8OXX - chains A and B of the 3 polymer chains in the assembly; structure by X-ray diffraction, 2.50 A resolution.

Chain A:
Protein: Protein-glutamine gamma-glutamyltransferase E 27 kDa non-catalytic chain
From: Homo sapiens
UniProtKB: Q08188 (TGM3_HUMAN); residue numbers follow UniProt; this construct covers 2-461
Amino-acid sequence (460 residues; row label = number of the first residue in the row):
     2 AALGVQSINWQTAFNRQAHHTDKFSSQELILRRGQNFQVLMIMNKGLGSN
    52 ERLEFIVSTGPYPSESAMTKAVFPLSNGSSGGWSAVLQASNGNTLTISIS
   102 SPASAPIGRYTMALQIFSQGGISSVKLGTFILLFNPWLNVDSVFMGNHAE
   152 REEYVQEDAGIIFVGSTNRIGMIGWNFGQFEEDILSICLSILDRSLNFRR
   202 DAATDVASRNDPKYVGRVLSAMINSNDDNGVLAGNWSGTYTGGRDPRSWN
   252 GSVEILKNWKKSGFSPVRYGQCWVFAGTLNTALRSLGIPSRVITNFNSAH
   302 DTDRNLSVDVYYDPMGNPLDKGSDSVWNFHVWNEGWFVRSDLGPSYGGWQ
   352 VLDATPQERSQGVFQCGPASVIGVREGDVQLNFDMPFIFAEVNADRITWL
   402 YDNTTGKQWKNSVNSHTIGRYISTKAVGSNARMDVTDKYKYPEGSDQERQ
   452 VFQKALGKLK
Covalently attached groups: 5-oxo-L-norleucine (ONL) linked to Cys273
Metal / ion sites: Ca2+ site 1: Ala222, Asn225, Asn227, Asp229; Ca2+ site 2: Asp302, Asp304, Asn306, Ser308, Asp310, Asp325; Ca2+ site 3: Asn394, Ser416, Glu444, Glu449
Small-molecule neighbours: D-proline / D-valine / methyl L-leucinate / 5-oxo-L-norleucine / benzyl hydrogen carbonate: Val165, Trp237, Arg248, Gln272, Trp274, Asn298, Val327, Trp328, Asn329, Phe330, His331, Val332
Curated features (UniProtKB/Swiss-Prot):
  - active site: Cys273, His331, Asp354
  - binding site (Ca(2+)): Ala222, Asn225, Asn227, Asp228, Asn230, Asp302, Asp304, Asn306, Ser308, Asp325, Asn394, Ser416, Glu444, Glu449
  - modified residue: Ala2 (N-acetylalanine), Tyr111 (Phosphotyrosine), Thr112 (Phosphothreonine)
From the paper describing this entry:
  - binding site for 5-oxo-L-norleucine: Trp237, Cys273, Asn329
  - Ca2+ coordination: Asp302, Asp304, Asn306, Ser308, Asp310, Asp325, Asn394, Ser416, Glu444, Glu449
  - conformationally variable residues (register shift, side-chain flip): Asn306 to Lys322, Trp328, Ala395 to Asn415
  - contacts within the chain: His301-Glu359, Trp328-Gln358 (hydrogen bond)
  - specificity-determining residues: Val165, Gly172 (proposed by the authors, not directly observed)
  - binding site for D-valine: Asn329
  - catalytic residues: His301, Glu359 (proposed by the authors, not directly observed)

Chain B:
Protein: Antibody fab fragment heavy chain
From: Homo sapiens
Notes: antibody fragment or engineered binder
Amino-acid sequence (223 residues; numbered 1 to 223; the number before each row is that of its first residue):
     1 EVQLVESGGGLVQPGRSLRLSCTASGFTFDDYAMHWVRQAPGKGLEWVSR
    51 ISWNSRSIAYADSVKGRFTISRDSAKNSLYLQMNSLRTEDTALYYCAKDH
   101 YLGSDSYGMDVWGQGTTVTVSSASTKGPSVFPLAPSSKSTSGGTAALGCL
   151 VKDYFPEPVTVSWNSGALTSGVHTFPAVLQSSGLYSLSSVVTVPSSSLGT
   201 QTYICNVNHKPSNTKVDKRVEPK
Disulfides: Cys22-Cys96, Cys149-Cys205

Interface between chain A and chain B:
Contacting residue pairs (21; chain A residue first):
  Thr242(A) - Asp30(B)
  Thr242(A) - Asp31(B)
  Thr242(A) - Trp53(B)
  Gly243(A) - Asp31(B)  hydrogen bond (backbone-side chain)
  Gly243(A) - Trp53(B)
  Gly243(A) - Gly103(B)
  Gly244(A) - Leu102(B)
  Gly244(A) - Gly103(B)
  Arg245(A) - Leu102(B)
  Asn259(A) - Ser104(B)
  Lys262(A) - Ser106(B)  hydrogen bond (backbone-side chain)
  Ser263(A) - Asp105(B)
  Ser263(A) - Ser106(B)  hydrogen bond (backbone-side chain)
  Ser266(A) - Asp105(B)  hydrogen bond
  Pro267(A) - Gly103(B)
  Val268(A) - Gly103(B)
  Arg269(A) - Trp53(B)
  Arg269(A) - Gly103(B)  hydrogen bond (backbone-backbone)
  Arg269(A) - Ser104(B)
  Arg269(A) - Asp105(B)  salt bridge
  Tyr270(A) - Trp53(B)
Other interface residues (no listed pair), chain A (13 interface residues in all): Tyr241

Summary:
13 residues of chain A and 8 residues of chain B are in contact; the contacts include 5 hydrogen bonds and 1
salt bridge. Among the polar pairs are Arg269(A)-Asp105(B), Gly243(A)-Asp31(B) and Lys262(A)-Ser106(B). From
the paper: catalytic residues His301(A) and Glu359(A); a binding site for 5-oxo-L-norleucine at Trp237(A),
Cys273(A) and Asn329(A).
Here chain A is Protein-glutamine gamma-glutamyltransferase E 27 kDa non-catalytic chain and chain B is
Antibody fab fragment heavy chain, both from Homo sapiens. Entry 8OXX (Transglutaminase 3 in complex with
inhibitor Z-don and DH patient-derived Fab DH63-B02) was determined by X-ray diffraction together with 8OXV,
8OXW and 8OXY from the same study.
